7C52 - chains L and H of the 37 polymer chains in the assembly; structure by X-ray diffraction, 2.89 A resolution.

== Chain L ==
Name: Photosynthetic reaction center L subunit
Organism: Thermochromatium tepidum
Reference sequence: D2Z0P3 (D2Z0P3_THETI); numbering as in UniProt (aligned over 1-281)
Sequence (281 residues; numbered 1 to 281; the number before each row is that of its first residue):
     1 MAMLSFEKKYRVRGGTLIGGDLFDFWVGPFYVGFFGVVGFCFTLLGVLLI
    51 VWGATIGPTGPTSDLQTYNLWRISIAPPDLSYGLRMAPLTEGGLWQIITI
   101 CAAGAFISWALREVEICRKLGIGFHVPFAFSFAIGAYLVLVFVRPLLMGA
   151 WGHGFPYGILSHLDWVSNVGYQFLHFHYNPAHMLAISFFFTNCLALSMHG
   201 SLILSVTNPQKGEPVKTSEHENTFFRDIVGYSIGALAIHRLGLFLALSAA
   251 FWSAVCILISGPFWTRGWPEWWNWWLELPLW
Not modelled in the structure: 1
Bound ions: Fe ion: His199, His239 (shared with 3 residues of chain M)
Ligand contacts:
  - bacteriochlorophyll a (BCL), molecule 1: Val47, Ile50, Phe106, Tyr137, Leu140, Phe155, Ile159, Leu160, His162, Leu163, Trp165, Val166
  - bacteriochlorophyll a (BCL), molecule 2: Phe106, Phe130, Ala133, Ile134, Ala136, Tyr137, Leu140, Trp165, Val166, Ser167, Val169, Gly170, Tyr171, Phe176, His177, His182, Ala185, Ile186, Phe189, Phe190, Ser253, Ala254, Cys256, Ile257
  - bacteriochlorophyll a (BCL), molecule 3: Val166, Tyr171, His177, Phe190
  - bacteriochlorophyll a (BCL), molecule 4: His177, His182, Met183, Ile186, Ser187, Phe190, Thr191, Leu194
  - bacteriopheophytin a (BPH), molecule 1: Phe42, Thr43, Gly46, Val47, Ile50, Ile98, Cys101, Ala102, Ala105, Phe106, Trp109, Glu113, Val126, Ala129, Phe130, Phe132, Ala133, Tyr137, Phe155, Tyr157, Gly158, Ile159, His162, Phe189, Ala246, Leu247, Ala250
  - bacteriopheophytin a (BPH), molecule 2: Phe190, Cys193, Leu194, Ser197, Met198, Phe225, Ile228, Val229
  - menaquinone 8 (MQ8): Phe30, Phe40, Thr43, Leu44, Leu48, Trp109
  - Ubiquinone-8 (UQ8), molecule 1: Phe23, Phe34, Val37, Val38, Cys41, Phe42, Leu45, Ile100, Cys101
  - Ubiquinone-8 (UQ8), molecule 2: Phe34, Val38, Leu84, Arg85, Met86, Trp95, Gln96, Thr99, Ile100, Ala103, Gly104, Ile107, Ser108, Val141, Phe142, Trp151
  - Ubiquinone-8 (UQ8), molecule 3: Pro180, Met183, Leu184, Ser187, Trp272
  - Ubiquinone-8 (UQ8), molecule 4: Leu184, Ser187, Phe188, Thr191, Ala195, Met198, His199, Leu202, Ile203, Glu221, Asn222, Phe225, Val229, Tyr231, Ser232, Ile233, Gly234, Ala235, Ile238, Leu241, Phe244, Leu245
Reported in the primary citation:
  - binding site for bacteriochlorophyll a: Tyr171

== Chain H ==
Name: Photosynthetic reaction center H subunit
Organism: Thermochromatium tepidum
Reference sequence: D2Z0P9 (D2Z0P9_THETI); residues 1-259 here = UniProt positions 1-259
Sequence (259 residues; row label = number of the first residue in the row):
     1 MSAGITHYIDAAQITIWAFWLFFFGLIIYLRREDKREGYPLDSDRTERSG
    51 GRVKVVGFPDLPDPKTFVLPHNGGTVVAPRVEAPVAVNATPFSPAPGSPL
   101 VPNGDPMLSGFGPAASPDRPKHCDLTFEGLPKIVPMRVAKEFSIAEGDPD
   151 PRGMTVVGLDGEVAGTVSDVWVDRSEPQIRYLEVEVAANKKKVLLPIGFS
   201 RFDKKARKVKVDAIKAAHFANVPTLSNPDQVTLYEEDKVCAYYAGGKLYA
   251 TAERAGPLL
Not modelled in the structure: 1-4

== Chain L / chain H interface ==
Pairs across the interface (77; chain L residue first):
  Ala2(L) - Leu41(H)  hydrophobic
  Ala2(L) - Asp42(H)
  Met3(L) - Leu41(H)
  Met3(L) - Asp42(H)  hydrogen bond (backbone-backbone)
  Leu4(L) - Gly38(H)
  Leu4(L) - Leu41(H)  hydrophobic
  Ser5(L) - Gly38(H)  hydrogen bond (backbone-backbone)
  Ser5(L) - Pro40(H)
  Phe6(L) - Gly38(H)
  Lys8(L) - Val87(H)
  Lys8(L) - Phe111(H)
  Lys9(L) - Val87(H)
  Lys9(L) - Phe111(H)
  Lys9(L) - Gly112(H)  hydrogen bond (backbone-backbone)
  Lys9(L) - Ala115(H)
  Lys9(L) - Ser116(H)
  Lys9(L) - Pro117(H)
  Tyr10(L) - Gly112(H)
  Tyr10(L) - Ala115(H)
  Tyr10(L) - Ser116(H)
  Tyr10(L) - Pro117(H)
  Arg11(L) - Pro99(H)
  Arg11(L) - Leu100(H)  hydrogen bond (backbone-backbone)
  Arg11(L) - Phe111(H)
  Val12(L) - Pro99(H)
  Val12(L) - Leu100(H)
  Val12(L) - Phe111(H)  hydrophobic
  Val12(L) - Gly112(H)
  Val12(L) - Pro113(H)
  Val12(L) - Leu248(H)  hydrophobic
  Val12(L) - Tyr249(H)
  Arg13(L) - Phe92(H)
  Arg13(L) - Pro99(H)
  Arg13(L) - Leu100(H)  hydrogen bond (backbone-backbone)
  Arg13(L) - Val101(H)
  Gly14(L) - Ala255(H)
  Gly15(L) - Leu248(H)
  Gly15(L) - Ala255(H)  hydrogen bond (backbone-backbone)
  Thr16(L) - Ala255(H)
  Thr16(L) - Gly256(H)
  Thr16(L) - Pro257(H)
  Leu17(L) - Pro257(H)
  Leu17(L) - Leu258(H)  hydrogen bond (backbone-backbone)
  Leu17(L) - Leu259(H)  hydrogen bond (backbone-backbone)
  Ile18(L) - Pro257(H)  hydrophobic
  Ile18(L) - Leu259(H)
  Gly19(L) - Pro257(H)
  Gly19(L) - Leu259(H)
  Gly20(L) - Pro257(H)
  Asp21(L) - Phe92(H)
  Asp24(L) - Pro99(H)
  Phe25(L) - Gly97(H)
  Trp26(L) - Gly97(H)  hydrogen bond (backbone-backbone)
  Trp26(L) - Pro99(H)  hydrophobic
  Arg118(L) - Leu248(H)
  Arg118(L) - Arg254(H)
  Arg118(L) - Gly256(H)
  Lys119(L) - Pro113(H)
  Leu120(L) - Pro113(H)
  Gly121(L) - Pro113(H)
  Thr207(L) - Phe67(H)
  Asn208(L) - Lys65(H)  hydrogen bond
  Pro214(L) - Val68(H)
  Pro214(L) - Pro70(H)  hydrophobic
  Val215(L) - Val68(H)  hydrogen bond (backbone-backbone)
  Val215(L) - Pro70(H)
  Thr217(L) - Phe127(H)
  Ser218(L) - Ser175(H)
  Ser218(L) - Glu176(H)
  Glu219(L) - Thr126(H)
  Glu219(L) - Phe127(H)  hydrogen bond (side chain-backbone)
  Glu219(L) - Ser175(H)  hydrogen bond
  His220(L) - Phe127(H)
  Asn222(L) - Glu176(H)
  Gly234(L) - Glu176(H)
  Ala235(L) - Glu176(H)  hydrogen bond (backbone-side chain)
  Leu236(L) - Gln178(H)
Other interface residues (no listed pair), chain L (39 interface residues in all): Glu213
Other interface residues (no listed pair), chain H (44 interface residues in all): Glu37, Tyr39, Ser43, Val55, Leu69, Glu82, Pro102, Glu128, Lys132, Ala244, Lys247

== In short ==
The interface between chain L and chain H involves 39 residues on one side and 44 on the other; the contacts
include 14 hydrogen bonds. Polar pairs include Asn208(L)-Lys65(H), Glu219(L)-Phe127(H) and
Glu219(L)-Ser175(H). The paper reports a binding site for bacteriochlorophyll a at Tyr171(L).
Here chain L is Photosynthetic reaction center L subunit and chain H is Photosynthetic reaction center H
subunit, both from Thermochromatium tepidum. Entry 7C52 (Co-crystal structure of a photosynthetic LH1-RC in
complex with electron donor HiPIP) was determined by X-ray diffraction.
